Entry 7BVM (X-ray diffraction, 2.00 A resolution); this record covers chain A.

# Chain A
Name: Lysozyme C
From: Gallus gallus
Notes: EC 3.2.1.17
UniProtKB: P00698 (LYSC_CHICK); residues -17 to 129 here correspond to UniProt positions 1-147 (UniProt number = residue number + 18)
Sequence (147 residues; row label = number of the first residue in the row; numbers below 1 keep their minus sign (Met-17 is residue -17)):
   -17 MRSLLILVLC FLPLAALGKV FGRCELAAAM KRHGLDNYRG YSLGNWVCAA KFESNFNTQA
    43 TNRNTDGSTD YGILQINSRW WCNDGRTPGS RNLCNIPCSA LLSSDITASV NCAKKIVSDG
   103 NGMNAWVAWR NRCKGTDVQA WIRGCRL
Disordered / not traced: -17 to 0
Disulfides: Cys6-Cys127, Cys30-Cys115, Cys64-Cys80, Cys76-Cys94

# In short
Chain A is Lysozyme C (Gallus gallus); the structure, Crystal structure of lysozyme delivered in wheat starch,
was determined by X-ray diffraction (same publication as 7BVL, 7BVN and 7BVO).
